PDB entry 6R8Y | electron microscopy, 4.30 A resolution (low resolution: residue-level contacts below are approximate; hydrogen-bond / salt-bridge calls are withheld) | chains I and L of the 12 polymer chains in the assembly

== Chain I ==
Molecule: Human alpha-satellite DNA
Sequence (145 nucleotides; row label = number of the first residue in the row):
     1 ATCAATATCCACCTGCAGATTCTACCAAAAGTGTATTTGGAAACTGCTCA
    51 ATCAAAAGGCATGTTCAGCTGGTTCAGCTGAACATGCCTTTTGATGGAGC
   101 AGTTTCCAAATACACTTTTGGTAGAATCTGCAGGTGGATATTGAT

== Chain L ==
Name: DNA damage-binding protein 2
From: Homo sapiens
UniProtKB: Q92466 (DDB2_HUMAN); numbering as in UniProt (aligned over 1-427)
Sequence (431 residues; row label = number of the first residue in the row; numbers below 1 keep their minus sign (Gly-3 is residue -3)):
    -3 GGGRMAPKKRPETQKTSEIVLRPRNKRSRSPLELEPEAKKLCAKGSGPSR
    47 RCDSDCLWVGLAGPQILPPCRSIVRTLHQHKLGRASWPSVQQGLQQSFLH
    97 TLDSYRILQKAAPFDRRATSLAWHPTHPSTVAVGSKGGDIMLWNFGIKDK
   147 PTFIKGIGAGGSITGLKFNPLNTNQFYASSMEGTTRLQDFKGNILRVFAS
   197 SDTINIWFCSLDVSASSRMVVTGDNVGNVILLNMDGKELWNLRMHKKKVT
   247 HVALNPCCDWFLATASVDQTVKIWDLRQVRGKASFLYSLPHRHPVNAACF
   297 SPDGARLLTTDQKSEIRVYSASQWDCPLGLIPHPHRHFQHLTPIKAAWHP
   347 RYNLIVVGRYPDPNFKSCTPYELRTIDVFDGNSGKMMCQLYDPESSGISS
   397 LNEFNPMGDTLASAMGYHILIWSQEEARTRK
Unresolved in the structure: -3 to 54
Sequence notes: expression tag (-3 to 0)
What the authors report for this chain:
  - binding site for Human alpha-satellite DNA (145-MER) with a 6-4PP at positions 95-96: Arg112, Lys132, Lys244, Gln308
  - binding site for Human alpha-satellite DNA (chain I): Gln335, His336
  - conformationally variable residues (order/disorder transition): Met1 to Trp54

== How chain I and chain L interact ==
Residue-residue contacts (12; chain I residue first):
  DA50(I) - Phe334(L)
  DA50(I) - Gln335(L)
  DA51(I) - Arg332(L)
  DA51(I) - Phe334(L)
  DA51(I) - Tyr356(L)
  DT52(I) - Tyr356(L)
  DT52(I) - Ile394(L)
  DC53(I) - Gly393(L)
  DC53(I) - Ile394(L)
  DC53(I) - Tyr413(L)
  DA54(I) - Tyr413(L)
  DA54(I) - His414(L)
Interface residues without a listed pair, chain L (12 interface residues in all): His336, Arg370, Ser392, Gly412

== Overview ==
Chain I and chain L form an interface of 5 and 12 residues respectively. From the paper: a binding site for
Human alpha-satellite DNA (145-MER) with a 6-4PP at positions 95-96 at Arg112(L), Lys132(L) and Lys244(L)
among others; a binding site for Human alpha-satellite DNA (chain I) at Gln335(L) and His336(L).
Chain I is Human alpha-satellite DNA and chain L is DNA damage-binding protein 2 (Homo sapiens); the
structure, Cryo-EM structure of NCP-6-4PP(-1)-UV-DDB, was determined by electron microscopy (same publication
as 6R8Z, 6R90, 6R91, 6R92, 6R93 and 6R94).
